Entry 7W7G (electron microscopy, 3.20 A resolution); this record covers chains A and B of the 4 polymer chains in the assembly.

== Chain A ==
Name: Protein unc-79 homolog
Source organism: Mus musculus
Reference sequence: E5CYJ9 (E5CYJ9_MOUSE); numbering as in UniProt (aligned over 1-2654)
Chain sequence (2654 residues; each row starts with the number of its first residue):
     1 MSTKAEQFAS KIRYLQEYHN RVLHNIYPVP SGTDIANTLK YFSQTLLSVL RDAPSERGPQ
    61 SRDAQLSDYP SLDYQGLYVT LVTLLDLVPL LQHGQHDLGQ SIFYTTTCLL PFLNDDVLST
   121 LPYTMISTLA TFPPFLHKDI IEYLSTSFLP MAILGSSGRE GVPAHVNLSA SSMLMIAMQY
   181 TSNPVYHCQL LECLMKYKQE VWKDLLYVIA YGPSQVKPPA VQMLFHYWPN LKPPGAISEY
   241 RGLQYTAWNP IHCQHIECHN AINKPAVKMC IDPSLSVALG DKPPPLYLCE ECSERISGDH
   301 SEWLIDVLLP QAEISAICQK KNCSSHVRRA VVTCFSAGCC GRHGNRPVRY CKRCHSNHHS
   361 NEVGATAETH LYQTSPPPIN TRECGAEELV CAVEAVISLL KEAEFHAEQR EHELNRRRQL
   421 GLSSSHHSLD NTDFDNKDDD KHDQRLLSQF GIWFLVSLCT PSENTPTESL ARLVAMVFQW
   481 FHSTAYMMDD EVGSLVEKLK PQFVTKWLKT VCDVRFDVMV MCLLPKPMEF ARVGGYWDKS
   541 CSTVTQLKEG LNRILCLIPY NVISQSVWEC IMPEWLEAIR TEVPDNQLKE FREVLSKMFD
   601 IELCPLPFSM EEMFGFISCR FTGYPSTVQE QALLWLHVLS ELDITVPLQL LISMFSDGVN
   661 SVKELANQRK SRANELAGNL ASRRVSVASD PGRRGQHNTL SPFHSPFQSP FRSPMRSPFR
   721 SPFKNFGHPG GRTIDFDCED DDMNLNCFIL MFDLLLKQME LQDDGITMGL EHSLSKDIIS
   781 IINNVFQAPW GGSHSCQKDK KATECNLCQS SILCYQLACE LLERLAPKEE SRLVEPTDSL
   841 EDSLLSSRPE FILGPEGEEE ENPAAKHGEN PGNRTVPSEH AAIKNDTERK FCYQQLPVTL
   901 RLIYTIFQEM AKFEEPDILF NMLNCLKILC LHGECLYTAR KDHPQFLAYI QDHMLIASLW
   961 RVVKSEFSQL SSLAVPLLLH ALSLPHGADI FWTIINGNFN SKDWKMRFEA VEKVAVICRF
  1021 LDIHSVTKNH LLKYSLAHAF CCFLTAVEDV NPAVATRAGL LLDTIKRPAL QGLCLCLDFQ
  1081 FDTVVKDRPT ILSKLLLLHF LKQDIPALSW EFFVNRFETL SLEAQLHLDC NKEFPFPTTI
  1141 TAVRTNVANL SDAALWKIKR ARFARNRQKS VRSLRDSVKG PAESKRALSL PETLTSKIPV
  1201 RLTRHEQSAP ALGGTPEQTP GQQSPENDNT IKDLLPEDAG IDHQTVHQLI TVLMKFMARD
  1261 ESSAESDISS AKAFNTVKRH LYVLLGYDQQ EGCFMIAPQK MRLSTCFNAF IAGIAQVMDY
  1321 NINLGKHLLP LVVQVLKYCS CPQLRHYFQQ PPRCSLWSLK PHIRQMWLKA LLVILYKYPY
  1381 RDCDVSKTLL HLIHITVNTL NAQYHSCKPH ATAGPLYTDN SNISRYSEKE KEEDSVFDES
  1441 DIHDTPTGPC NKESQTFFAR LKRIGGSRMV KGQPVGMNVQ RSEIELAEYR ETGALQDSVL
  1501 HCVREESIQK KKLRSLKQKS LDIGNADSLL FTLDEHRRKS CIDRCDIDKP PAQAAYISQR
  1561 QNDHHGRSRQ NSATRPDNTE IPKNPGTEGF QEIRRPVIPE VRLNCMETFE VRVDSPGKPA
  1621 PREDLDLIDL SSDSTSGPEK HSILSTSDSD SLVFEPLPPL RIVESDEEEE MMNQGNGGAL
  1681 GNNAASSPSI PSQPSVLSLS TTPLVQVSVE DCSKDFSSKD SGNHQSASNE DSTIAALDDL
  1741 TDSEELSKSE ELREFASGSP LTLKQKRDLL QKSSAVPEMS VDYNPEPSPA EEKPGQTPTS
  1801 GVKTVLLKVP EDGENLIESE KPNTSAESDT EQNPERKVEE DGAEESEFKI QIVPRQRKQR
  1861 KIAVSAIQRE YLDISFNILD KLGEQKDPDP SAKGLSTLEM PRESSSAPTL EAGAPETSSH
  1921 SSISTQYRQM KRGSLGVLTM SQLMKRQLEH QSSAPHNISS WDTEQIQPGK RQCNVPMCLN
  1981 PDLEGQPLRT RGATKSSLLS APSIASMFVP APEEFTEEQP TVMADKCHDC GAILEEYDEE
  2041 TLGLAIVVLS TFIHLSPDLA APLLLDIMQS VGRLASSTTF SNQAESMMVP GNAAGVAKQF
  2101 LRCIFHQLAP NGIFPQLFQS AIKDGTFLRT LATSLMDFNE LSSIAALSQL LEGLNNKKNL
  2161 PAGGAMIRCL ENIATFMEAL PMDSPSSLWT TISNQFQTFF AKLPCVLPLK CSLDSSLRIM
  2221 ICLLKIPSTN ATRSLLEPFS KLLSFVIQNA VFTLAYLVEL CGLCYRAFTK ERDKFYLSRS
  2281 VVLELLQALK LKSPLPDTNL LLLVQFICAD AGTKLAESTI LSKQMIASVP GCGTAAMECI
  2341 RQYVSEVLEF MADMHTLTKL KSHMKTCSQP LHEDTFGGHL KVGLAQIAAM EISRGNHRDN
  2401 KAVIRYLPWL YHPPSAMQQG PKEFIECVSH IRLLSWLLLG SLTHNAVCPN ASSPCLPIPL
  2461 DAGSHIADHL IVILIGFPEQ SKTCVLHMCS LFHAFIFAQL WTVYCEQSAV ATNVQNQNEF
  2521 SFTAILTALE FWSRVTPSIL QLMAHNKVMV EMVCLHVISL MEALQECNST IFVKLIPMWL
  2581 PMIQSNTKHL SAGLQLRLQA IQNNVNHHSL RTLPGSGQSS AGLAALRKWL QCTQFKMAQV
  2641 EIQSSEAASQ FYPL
Disordered / not traced: 1-8, 23-31, 50-73, 90-96, 113-115, 152-166, 236-388, 408-442, 527-540, 674-739, 791-804, 837-889, 1182-1229, 1409-2020, 2311-2332, 2364-2374, 2513-2520, 2604-2623, 2651-2654
Ion coordination: Zn2+: H1405, C1407, C2027, C2030

== Chain B ==
Name: Protein unc-80 homolog
Source organism: Mus musculus
Reference sequence: B8XCJ6 (B8XCJ6_MOUSE); numbering as in UniProt (aligned over 1-3326)
Chain sequence (3326 residues; numbered 1 to 3326; the number before each row is that of its first residue):
     1 MVKRKSSEGQ EQDGGRGIPL PIQTFLWRQT SAFLRPKLGK QYEASCVSFE RVLVENKLHG
    61 LSPALSEAIQ SISRWELVQA ALPHVLHCTA TLLSNRNKLG HQDKLGVAET KLLHTLHWML
   121 LEAPQDCNND QFGGTDRGSS WGGSSSAFIH QIENQGSPGQ PCRSSSHDEE ENNRRKTFQN
   181 SMATVELFVF LFAPLVHRIK ESDLTFRLAS GLVIWQPMWE HRQPEVSGFT ALVKPIRNII
   241 TAKRSSPINS QSQTCESPNQ DTRQQGEGLQ VVSEALQSDS ISPKATISGC HQGNSFDGSL
   301 SSQTSQERGP SHSRASLVIP PCQRSRYATY FDVAVLRCLL QPHWSEEGTQ WSLMYYLQRL
   361 RHMLEEKPEK TPDPDIPLLP RPRSSSMVAA APSLVNTHKT QDLTMKCNEE EKSLSPEAFS
   421 KVSLTNLRRS AVPDLSSDLG MNIFKKFKSR KEDRERKGSI PFHHTGKRRP RRMGVPFLLH
   481 EDHLDVSPTR STFSFGSFSG LGEDRRGIEK GGWQTTILGK LTRRGSSDAA TEMESLSARH
   541 SHSHHTLVSD LPDHSNSHGE NTVKEVRSQI STITVATFNT TLASFNVGYA DFFSEHMRKL
   601 CSQVPIPEMP HEPLACANLP RSLTDSCINY SYLEDTEHID GTNNFVHKNG MLDLSVVLKA
   661 VYLVLNHDIS SRICDVALNI VECLLQLGVV PCVEKNRKKS ENKENESVEK RPSEGAFQFK
   721 GVSSSSTSGF GAPSASGAGD GGGEEGGGGD GGGGGGGGDG GGGGGGGGGP YEKNEKNQEK
   781 DDNIPVSNHR LALTMLIKIV KSLGCAYGCG EGHRGLSGDR LRHQVFRENA QNCLTKLYKL
   841 DKIQFRQTMR DYVNKDSLNN VVDFLHALLG FCMEPVTDNK AGFGNNFTTV DNKSTAQNVE
   901 GIIVGAMFKS LITRCASTTH ELHSPENLGL YCDIRQLVQF IKEAHGNVFR RVALSALLDS
   961 AEKLAPGKKV EENGQESKPV GSKRSEAGSI ADKGQVSSAP EECRSFMSGR PSQTPEHDEP
  1021 MQGGNLGRKD FWRKMFKSQS AASDTSSQSE QDTSECTTAH SGNTSDRRAR SRSRRISLRK
  1081 KLKLPIGNWL KRSSLSGLAD GVEDLLDISS VDRLSFIRQS SKVKFTSAVK LSEGGPGSGM
  1141 ENGREEEENF FKRLGCHSFD DHLSPNQDGG KSKNVVNLGA IRQGMKRFQF LLNCCEPGTI
  1201 PDASILAAAL DLEAPVVARA ALFLECARFV HRCNRGNWPE WMKGHHVNIT KKGLSRGRSP
  1261 TVGNKRNQKL QWSAAKLFYQ WGDAIGIRLN ELCHGESESP ANLLGLIYDE ETKRRLRKED
  1321 EEEDFLDDST VNPSKCGCPF ALKMAACQLL LEITTFLRET FSCLPRPRTE PLVDLESCRL
  1381 RLDPELDRHR YERKISFAGV LDENEDSKDS LHSSSHTIKS DAGAEEKKVP SRKIRIGGSR
  1441 LLQIKGTRSF QVKKGGSLSS IRRVGSLKSS KLSRQDSESE AEELQLSQSR DTVTDLEGSP
  1501 WSASEPSIEP EGLSNAGTEE NYHRNMSWLH VMILLCNQQS FICTHVDYCH PHCYLHHSRS
  1561 CARLVRAIKL LYGDSVDSLR ESNHISNVAL RGKKQKECSD KSCLRTPSLK KRVSDVNLEG
  1621 KKDSGMLKYI RFQVMSLSPA PLSLLIKAAP ILTEEMYGDI QPAAWELLLS MDEHMAGAAA
  1681 AMFLLCAVKV PDAVSDMLMS EFHHAETVQR LNAVLKFHTL WRFRYQVWPR MEEGAQQIFK
  1741 IPPPSINFTL PSPVLGMPSV PMFDPPWVPQ CSGSVQDPIN EDQSKSFSAR AVSRSHQRAE
  1801 HILKNLQQEE EKKRLGREAS LITAIPITQE ACYEPTCTPN SEPEEEEEVA NLTSRRLSVS
  1861 PSCTSSTSHR NYSFRRGSVW SVRSAVSAED EEHATEHTPN HHVPQPPQAV FPACICAAVL
  1921 PIVHLMEDGE VREDGVAVSA VAQQVLWNCL IEDPSTVLRH FLEKLTISNR QDELMYMLRK
  1981 LLLNIGDFPA QTSHILFNYL VGLIMYFVRT PCEWGMDAIS ATLTFLWEVV GYVEGLFFKD
  2041 LKQTMKKEQC EVKLLVTASM PGTKTLVVHG QNECDIPTQL PVHEDTQFEA LLKECLEFFN
  2101 IPESQSTHYF LMDKRWNLIH YNKTYVRDIY PFRRSVSPQL NLVHMHPEKG QELIQKQVFT
  2161 RKLEEVGRVL FLISLTQKIP TAHKQSHVSM LQEDLLRLPS FPRSAIDAEF SLFSDPQAGK
  2221 ELFGLDTLQK SLWIQLLEEM FLGMPSEFPW GDEIMLFLNV FNGALILHPE DSALLRQYAA
  2281 TVINTAVHFN HLFSLSGYQW ILPTMLQVYS DYESNPQLRR AIEFACHQFY ILHRKPFVLQ
  2341 LFASVAPLLE FPDAANTGSS KGVSAQCLFD LLQSLEGETT DILDILELVK AEKPLKSLDF
  2401 CYGNEDLTFS ISEAIKLCVT VVAYAPESFR SLQMLMVLEA LVPCYLQKMK RQTSQVETVP
  2461 AAREEIAATA ALATSLQALL YSVEVLTRPM TAPQMSRSDQ GHKGTTTANH TMSSGVNTRY
  2521 PEQGAKLHFI RENLHLLEEG QGLPREELDE RISREEFRRP RESLLNICTE FYKHCGPRLK
  2581 ILQNLAGEPR VTALELLDVK SHMRLAEIAH SLLKLAPYDT QTMESRGLRR YIMEMLPITD
  2641 WSAEAVRPAL ILILKRLDRM FNKIHKMPTL RRQVEWEPAS SLIEGVCLTL QRQPIISFLP
  2701 HLRSLINVCV NLVMGVVGPS SVADGLPLLH LSPYLSPPLP FSTAVVRLVA LQIQALKEDF
  2761 PLSHVISPFT NQERREGMLL NLLIPFVLTV GSGSKDSPWL EQPEVQLLLQ TVINVLLPPR
  2821 IISTSRSKNF MLESSPAHCS TPGDAGKDLR KEGLAESTSQ AAYLALKVIL VCFERQLGSQ
  2881 WYWLSLQVKE MALRKVGGLA LWDFLDFIVR TRIPIFVLLR PFIQCKLLAQ PAENHEELSA
  2941 RQHISDQLER RFIPRPLCKS SLIAEFNSEL KILKEAVHSG SAYQGKTSIS TVGTSTSAYR
  3001 LSLATMSRSN TGTGTVWEQD SEPSQQASQD TLSRTDEEDE ENDSVSMPSV VSEQEACLLS
  3061 TIGRRRFSSH VSSMSAPQAE VGMLPSQSEP NVLDDSQGLA AEGSLSRVAS IQSEPGQQNV
  3121 LLQQPLGRKR GLRQLRRPLL SRQKTQTEPR NRHGARLSTT RRSIQPKTKP SVDQKRSVTF
  3181 IEAQPEPTAA PTDIFPATGQ PQSCSPGRAR KPEGTEKPVL TSSPAIIIAD LHSLSPKQSE
  3241 PLLAEEGEKK EDEEIQGATA HCPLSTQLSD PDDFTGLETS SLLQHGDTVL HISEENGTEN
  3301 PLLSSQFTFT PPELGDTDSA LDESHV
Disordered / not traced: 1-20, 123-179, 221-329, 365-653, 695-784, 804-823, 876-897, 962-1024, 1039-1173, 1244-1264, 1295-1310, 1334-1338, 1364-1519, 1573-1623, 1771-1802, 1835-1906, 2352-2360, 2494-2545, 2720-2733, 2819-2853, 2980-3326
Ion coordination: Zn2+: C1543, H1545, C1549, C1553
Reported in the primary citation:
  - contacts within the chain: R1724-E1952, R2604-E2607, E2484-R2604, K2573-E2634, R2910-E2965
  - disease-associated variants - R1724C, R2604T, E2634A, R2910Q (citing earlier work)

== How chain A and chain B interact ==
Pairs across the interface (232):
  T120(A) - K2926(B)
  Y123(A) - L2918(B)  hydrogen bond (side chain-backbone)
  S127(A) - Y2882(B)
  A130(A) - Y2882(B)  hydrophobic
  T131(A) - Y2882(B)
  L168(A) - Q2924(B)
  S169(A) - P2921(B)
  S172(A) - V2917(B)  hydrogen bond (side chain-backbone)
  S172(A) - P2921(B)
  M175(A) - V2917(B)  hydrophobic
  M175(A) - L2918(B)  hydrophobic
  Q179(A) - G2878(B)
  Q179(A) - S2879(B)
  Q179(A) - W2881(B)
  Y180(A) - S2879(B)
  Y180(A) - Y2882(B)
  Y211(A) - R2912(B)  hydrogen bond
  Y211(A) - P2914(B)
  Y211(A) - V2917(B)  hydrophobic
  Y211(A) - F2952(B)
  P213(A) - E2874(B)
  P213(A) - W2881(B)
  P213(A) - P2914(B)  hydrophobic
  V390(A) - F2952(B)
  C391(A) - F2952(B)
  E394(A) - F2952(B)
  E394(A) - P2954(B)
  F405(A) - K2795(B)
  F405(A) - R2875(B)
  R472(A) - P2954(B)
  R472(A) - L2957(B)
  C541(A) - G2793(B)
  D917(A) - S2314(B)  hydrogen bond
  F920(A) - P2316(B)  hydrophobic
  S965(A) - D2271(B)
  E966(A) - F2223(B)
  E966(A) - T2227(B)
  E966(A) - H2268(B)  salt bridge
  E966(A) - E2270(B)
  E966(A) - D2271(B)  hydrogen bond (backbone-backbone)
  F967(A) - E2270(B)
  S968(A) - E2270(B)  hydrogen bond (side chain-backbone)
  S968(A) - D2271(B)
  S968(A) - S2272(B)  hydrogen bond (side chain-backbone)
  S968(A) - Q2317(B)  hydrogen bond
  Q969(A) - E2270(B)  hydrogen bond
  Q969(A) - N2315(B)
  Q969(A) - Q2317(B)
  W1004(A) - F2159(B)  hydrophobic
  K1005(A) - A2218(B)
  K1005(A) - E2221(B)
  F1008(A) - E2221(B)
  E1009(A) - K2220(B)
  R1019(A) - D2271(B)  salt bridge
  R1019(A) - A2273(B)
  F1020(A) - S2272(B)
  F1020(A) - Q2317(B)
  E1048(A) - Y1976(B)
  E1048(A) - R1979(B)
  E1048(A) - K1980(B)
  E1048(A) - L1983(B)
  D1049(A) - Y1976(B)
  D1049(A) - R1979(B)  hydrogen bond (backbone-side chain)
  V1050(A) - D1972(B)
  V1050(A) - Y1976(B)  hydrophobic
  P1052(A) - D1972(B)
  P1052(A) - T2024(B)
  A1053(A) - F2159(B)  hydrophobic
  A1053(A) - L2163(B)  hydrophobic
  A1055(A) - R1979(B)
  T1056(A) - T2024(B)
  T1056(A) - L2163(B)
  R1057(A) - G2224(B)
  R1057(A) - L2228(B)
  L1060(A) - L2170(B)  hydrophobic
  L1060(A) - L2228(B)  hydrophobic
  T1064(A) - A2273(B)
  T1064(A) - R2276(B)
  K1066(A) - R2276(B)
  K1066(A) - I2382(B)
  K1066(A) - D2384(B)
  K1066(A) - E2387(B)
  R1067(A) - E2387(B)  hydrogen bond (backbone-side chain)
  P1068(A) - D2384(B)
  L1097(A) - L1983(B)  hydrophobic
  F1100(A) - L1983(B)  hydrophobic
  F1100(A) - G1986(B)
  F1100(A) - Y2032(B)
  H1243(A) - V1931(B)
  Q1244(A) - G1929(B)
  Q1244(A) - E1930(B)  hydrogen bond
  Q1244(A) - V1931(B)
  H1247(A) - V1931(B)
  H1247(A) - G1935(B)
  H1247(A) - A1937(B)
  H1247(A) - A1940(B)
  K1255(A) - Q1943(B)
  K1255(A) - N1984(B)  hydrogen bond (side chain-backbone)
  R1259(A) - G1986(B)  hydrogen bond (side chain-backbone)
  R1259(A) - D1987(B)
  R1302(A) - D1934(B)
  L1303(A) - D1934(B)
  L1303(A) - G1935(B)
  N1308(A) - D1934(B)
  N1308(A) - G1935(B)
  D1319(A) - S1820(B)
  D1319(A) - L1821(B)
  D1319(A) - I1822(B)  hydrogen bond (side chain-backbone)
  D1319(A) - T1823(B)  hydrogen bond
  Y1320(A) - L1821(B)
  Y1320(A) - W1947(B)
  Y1320(A) - D1987(B)
  K1326(A) - E1818(B)  salt bridge
  W1357(A) - M1671(B)  hydrophobic
  H1362(A) - V1936(B)
  H1362(A) - Q1944(B)  hydrogen bond (backbone-side chain)
  M1366(A) - Q1944(B)
  L1372(A) - I1822(B)  hydrophobic
  L1372(A) - I1827(B)  hydrophobic
  V1373(A) - I1822(B)  hydrophobic
  V1373(A) - T1823(B)
  Y1376(A) - M1762(B)
  Y1376(A) - F1763(B)  hydrogen bond (side chain-backbone)
  Y1376(A) - D1764(B)
  Y1376(A) - R1817(B)  hydrogen bond (backbone-side chain)
  Y1376(A) - S1820(B)
  K1377(A) - R1817(B)
  K1377(A) - E1818(B)
  K1377(A) - S1820(B)  hydrogen bond (side chain-backbone)
  K1377(A) - L1821(B)
  T2021(A) - V1546(B)
  T2021(A) - D1547(B)  hydrogen bond (backbone-backbone)
  V2022(A) - H1545(B)
  M2023(A) - R1317(B)
  M2023(A) - D1320(B)
  M2023(A) - E1321(B)
  M2023(A) - H1545(B)  hydrogen bond (backbone-backbone)
  M2023(A) - R1559(B)
  A2024(A) - R1559(B)
  D2025(A) - R1559(B)
  D2025(A) - R1563(B)  salt bridge
  D2025(A) - R1566(B)  salt bridge
  K2026(A) - R1566(B)  hydrogen bond (backbone-side chain)
  C2027(A) - R1566(B)
  H2028(A) - D1324(B)  salt bridge
  L2034(A) - R1566(B)
  E2036(A) - M1671(B)
  E2036(A) - D1672(B)
  E2036(A) - E1673(B)  hydrogen bond (side chain-backbone)
  Y2037(A) - E1673(B)
  D2038(A) - E1673(B)
  D2038(A) - R1722(B)  salt bridge
  E2040(A) - H1718(B)  salt bridge
  E2040(A) - R1722(B)
  G2043(A) - T1828(B)
  L2044(A) - T1828(B)
  V2047(A) - W1767(B)  hydrophobic
  V2047(A) - I1827(B)  hydrophobic
  V2047(A) - A1831(B)  hydrophobic
  S2050(A) - P1766(B)
  T2051(A) - P1766(B)
  H2054(A) - D1764(B)  salt bridge
  H2054(A) - P1766(B)
  H2054(A) - Q1770(B)
  L2055(A) - R1817(B)
  F2080(A) - Q1726(B)
  F2080(A) - P1729(B)  hydrophobic
  F2080(A) - R1730(B)
  S2081(A) - F1632(B)
  S2081(A) - Q1633(B)
  Q2083(A) - F1632(B)
  M2088(A) - P1907(B)  hydrophobic
  V2089(A) - Q1726(B)
  P2090(A) - Y1725(B)  hydrophobic
  P2090(A) - Q1829(B)
  G2091(A) - Q1829(B)
  N2092(A) - C1832(B)
  G2095(A) - C1832(B)
  G2095(A) - Y1833(B)
  V2096(A) - T1828(B)
  V2096(A) - A1831(B)
  V2096(A) - C1832(B)  hydrophobic
  K2098(A) - Y1833(B)  hydrogen bond
  Q2099(A) - W1767(B)
  Q2099(A) - A1831(B)
  Q2099(A) - Y1833(B)
  C2103(A) - W1767(B)  hydrogen bond (side chain-backbone)
  C2103(A) - P1769(B)
  H2106(A) - P1769(B)
  H2106(A) - Q1770(B)
  E2140(A) - P1769(B)
  E2506(A) - H343(B)
  A2509(A) - H343(B)
  V2510(A) - H343(B)
  F2522(A) - S94(B)
  F2522(A) - N95(B)
  L2526(A) - L34(B)
  L2526(A) - R35(B)
  L2526(A) - P36(B)  hydrophobic
  L2529(A) - L34(B)  hydrophobic
  L2529(A) - H87(B)
  E2530(A) - L34(B)
  E2530(A) - R35(B)  salt bridge
  E2530(A) - P36(B)
  S2533(A) - W27(B)
  S2533(A) - L34(B)
  T2536(A) - W27(B)
  L2540(A) - Q23(B)
  L2540(A) - T24(B)
  N2568(A) - Q341(B)
  N2568(A) - P342(B)
  S2569(A) - Q341(B)
  T2570(A) - F190(B)
  T2570(A) - Q341(B)  hydrogen bond
  T2570(A) - H343(B)  hydrogen bond (side chain-backbone)
  V2573(A) - L187(B)
  V2573(A) - Q341(B)
  K2574(A) - H87(B)
  K2574(A) - L187(B)
  K2574(A) - L191(B)
  P2577(A) - A183(B)
  P2577(A) - L187(B)  hydrophobic
  M2578(A) - W27(B)  hydrophobic
  M2578(A) - A80(B)
  M2578(A) - P83(B)  hydrophobic
  M2578(A) - H84(B)  hydrogen bond
  L2580(A) - N180(B)
  P2581(A) - Q23(B)
  M2582(A) - Q23(B)
  S2585(A) - Q23(B)
  Q2602(A) - N180(B)  hydrogen bond
  N2603(A) - R337(B)  hydrogen bond (backbone-side chain)
Also at the interface, not in a pair above, chain A (148 interface residues in all): I176, Y207, G212, S214, E402, S972, V1047, L1061, D1063, I1065, T1305, A1312, A1315, I1322, K1360, Q1365, K1369, T2078, T2079, F2138, S2464, T2527, W2532, L2575, W2579
Also at the interface, not in a pair above, chain B (147 interface residues in all): S31, L340, C1549, A1562, H1674, L1715, P1765, V1768, R1932, S1939, V1941, N1948, I1985, A2021, V2166, Q2217, L2232, L2267, I2913, F2916, R2920, R2955, P2956

== Overview ==
Chain A and chain B form an interface of 148 and 147 residues respectively; the contacts include 31 hydrogen
bonds and 10 salt bridges. Polar pairs include E966(A)-H2268(B), R1019(A)-D2271(B) and K1326(A)-E1818(B).
H1405(A), C1407(A), C2027(A) and C2030(A) form the Zn2+ site. The paper reports contacts within the chain
involving R1724(B), E1952(B) and R2604(B) among others.
Chain A is Protein unc-79 homolog and chain B is Protein unc-80 homolog, both from Mus musculus; the
structure, Structure of Mammalian NALCN-FAM155A-UNC79-UNC80 quanternary complex, was determined by electron
microscopy.
